PDB entry 2W62 | X-ray diffraction, 1.85 A resolution | chain A

Chain A:
Protein: Glycolipid-anchored surface protein 2
Organism: Saccharomyces cerevisiae
Notes: EC 2.4.1.-
UniProt: Q06135 (GAS2_YEAST); residue numbers follow UniProt; this construct covers 1-555
Amino-acid sequence (555 residues; each row starts with the number of its first residue):
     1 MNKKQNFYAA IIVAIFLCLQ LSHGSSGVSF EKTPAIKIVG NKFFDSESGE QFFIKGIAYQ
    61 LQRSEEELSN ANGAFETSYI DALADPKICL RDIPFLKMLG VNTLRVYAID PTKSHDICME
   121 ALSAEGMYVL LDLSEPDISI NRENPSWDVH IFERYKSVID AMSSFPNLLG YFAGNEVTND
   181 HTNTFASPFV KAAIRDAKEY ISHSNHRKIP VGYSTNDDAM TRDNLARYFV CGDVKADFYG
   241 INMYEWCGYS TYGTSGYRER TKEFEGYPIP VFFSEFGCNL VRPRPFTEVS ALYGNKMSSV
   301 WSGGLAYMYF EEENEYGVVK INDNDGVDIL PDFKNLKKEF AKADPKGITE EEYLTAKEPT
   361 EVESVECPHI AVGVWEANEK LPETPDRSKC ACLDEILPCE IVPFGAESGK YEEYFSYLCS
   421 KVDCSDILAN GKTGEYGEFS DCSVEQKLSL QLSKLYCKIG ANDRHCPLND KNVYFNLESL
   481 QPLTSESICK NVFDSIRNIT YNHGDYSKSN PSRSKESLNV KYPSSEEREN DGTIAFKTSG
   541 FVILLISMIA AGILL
Unresolved in the structure: 1-28, 65-72, 356-362, 405-408, 483-488, 490-555
Swiss-Prot annotation at these positions:
  - active site: Glu176 (Proton donor), Glu275 (Nucleophile)
  - binding site ((1,3-beta-D-glucosyl)n): Tyr107, Ser134 to Arg142, Asn175, Glu176, Asp217, Arg222, Tyr307
  - lipidation: Asp531 (GPI-anchor amidated aspartate)
  - glycosylation: Asn498 (N-linked (GlcNAc...) asparagine)
  - mutagenesis: Gln62 (Q62A: Slightly reduces catalytic activity), Tyr107 (Y107F/Q: Slightly reduces catalytic activity), Asp132 (D132N: Slightly reduces catalytic activity), Asn175 (N175A: Abolishes catalytic activity), Glu176 (E176Q: Abolishes catalytic activity), Tyr244 (Y244F/Q: Moderately reduces hydrolysis, and causes a 10-fold reduction in transglycosylation activity), Glu275 (E275Q: Abolishes catalytic activity), Tyr307 (Y307Q: Moderately reduces catalytic activity), Phe404 (F404A: Slightly reduces catalytic activity), Tyr474 (Y474A: No effect)
Cystine bridges: Cys89-Cys118, Cys231-Cys367, Cys247-Cys278, Cys390-Cys442, Cys392-Cys489, Cys399-Cys466, Cys419-Cys424
Residues lining bound ligands: 1,4-butanediol (BU1): Asp223, Ala226, Arg227, Val230, Glu263, Tyr267, Pro268
From the paper describing this entry:
  - catalytic residues: Glu176, Glu275
  - binding site for beta-D-glucopyranose: Tyr107, Pro136, Arg142, Asn175, Glu176, Tyr244, Glu275, Tyr307
  - mutagenesis - N175A, E275Q: abolished catalytic activity
  - contacts within the chain: Tyr107-Glu275, Tyr244-Glu275
  - mutagenesis - Y107F, Y244Q, Y307Q: decreased catalytic activity
  - mutagenesis - Y244F (10-fold): decreased catalytic activity on transglycosylation
  - mutagenesis - Q62A, D132N: unchanged catalytic activity
  - mutagenesis - F404A: decreased catalytic activity on G19 laminarioligosaccharide
  - mutagenesis - Y474A: unchanged catalytic activity on G19 laminarioligosaccharide

Overview:
Bound to chain A: 1,4-butanediol. UniProt lists active-site residues Glu176 and Glu275, 15
(1,3-beta-D-glucosyl)n-binding residues and 10 mutagenesis sites. From the paper: catalytic residues Glu176
and Glu275; Y107F, Y244Q and Y307Q reduce catalytic activity; 10 substitutions were tested in all.
Chain A is Glycolipid-anchored surface protein 2 (Saccharomyces cerevisiae); the structure, Saccharomyces
cerevisiae Gas2p in complex with laminaripentaose, was determined by X-ray diffraction together with 2W61 and
2W63 from the same study.
